8EG7 - chains H and J of the 8 polymer chains in the assembly; structure by electron microscopy, 3.20 A resolution.

# Chain H
Name: DNA-directed RNA polymerase subunit alpha
From: Escherichia coli
Notes: EC 2.7.7.6
UniProtKB: P0A7Z6 (RPOA_ECO57); residue numbers follow UniProt; this construct covers 1-234
Amino-acid sequence (239 residues; row label = number of the first residue in the row):
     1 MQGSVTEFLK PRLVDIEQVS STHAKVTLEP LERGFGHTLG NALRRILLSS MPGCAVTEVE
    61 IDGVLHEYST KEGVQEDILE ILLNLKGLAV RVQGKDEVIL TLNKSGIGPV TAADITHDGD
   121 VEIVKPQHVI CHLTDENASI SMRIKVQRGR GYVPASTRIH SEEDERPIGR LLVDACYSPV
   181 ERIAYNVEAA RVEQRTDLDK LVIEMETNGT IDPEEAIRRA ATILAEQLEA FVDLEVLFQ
Unresolved in the structure: 1-3, 159-168, 233-239
Differences from the reference sequence: expression tag (235-239)

# Chain J
Name: DNA-directed RNA polymerase subunit beta'
From: Escherichia coli
Notes: EC 2.7.7.6
UniProtKB: C3SIA2 (C3SIA2_ECOLX); residues 2-1407 here = UniProt positions 2-1407
Amino-acid sequence (1407 residues; numbered 1 to 1407; the number before each row is that of its first residue):
     1 VKDLLKFLKA QTKTEEFDAI KIALASPDMI RSWSFGEVKK PETINYRTFK PERDGLFCAR
    61 IFGPVKDYEC LCGKYKRLKH RGVICEKCGV EVTQTKVRRE RMGHIELASP TAHIWFLKSL
   121 PSRIGLLLDM PLRDIERVLY FESYVVIEGG MTNLERQQIL TEEQYLDALE EFGDEFDAKM
   181 GAEAIQALLK SMDLEQECEQ LREELNETNS ETKRKKLTKR IKLLEAFVQS GNKPEWMILT
   241 VLPVLPPDLR PLVPLDGGRF ATSDLNDLYR RVINRNNRLK RLLDLAAPDI IVRNEKRMLQ
   301 EAVDALLDNG RRGRAITGSN KRPLKSLADM IKGKQGRFRQ NLLGKRVDYS GRSVITVGPY
   361 LRLHQCGLPK KMALELFKPF IYGKLELRGL ATTIKAAKKM VEREEAVVWD ILDEVIREHP
   421 VLLNRAPTLH RLGIQAFEPV LIEGKAIQLH PLVCAAYNAD FDGDQMAVHV PLTLEAQLEA
   481 RALMMSTNNI LSPANGEPII VPSQDVVLGL YYMTRDCVNA KGEGMVLTGP KEAERLYRSG
   541 LASLHARVKV RITEYEKDAN GELVAKTSLK DTTVGRAILW MIVPKGLPYS IVNQALGKKA
   601 ISKMLNTCYR ILGLKPTVIF ADQIMYTGFA YAARSGASVG IDDMVIPEKK HEIISEAEAE
   661 VAEIQEQFQS GLVTAGERYN KVIDIWAAAN DRVSKAMMDN LQTETVINRD GQEEKQVSFN
   721 SIYMMADSGA RGSAAQIRQL AGMRGLMAKP DGSIIETPIT ANFREGLNVL QYFISTHGAR
   781 KGLADTALKT ANSGYLTRRL VDVAQDLVVT EDDCGTHEGI MMTPVIEGGD VKEPLRDRVL
   841 GRVTAEDVLK PGTADILVPR NTLLHEQWCD LLEENSVDAV KVRSVVSCDT DFGVCAHCYG
   901 RDLARGHIIN KGEAIGVIAA QSIGEPGTQL TMRTFHIGGA ASRAAAESSI QVKNKGSIKL
   961 SNVKSVVNSS GKLVITSRNT ELKLIDEFGR TKESYKVPYG AVLAKGDGEQ VAGGETVANW
  1021 DPHTMPVITE VSGFVRFTDM IDGQTITRQT DELTGLSSLV VLDSAERTAG GKDLRPALKI
  1081 VDAQGNDVLI PGTDMPAQYF LPGKAIVQLE DGVQISSGDT LARIPQESGG TKDITGGLPR
  1141 VADLFEARRP KEPAILAEIS GIVSFGKETK GKRRLVITPV DGSDPYEEMI PKWRQLNVFE
  1201 GERVERGDVI SDGPEAPHDI LRLRGVHAVT RYIVNEVQDV YRLQGVKIND KHIEVIVRQM
  1261 LRKATIVNAG SSDFLEGEQV EYSRVKIANR ELEANGKVGA TYSRDLLGIT KASLATESFI
  1321 SAASFQETTR VLTEAAVAGK RDELRGLKEN VIVGRLIPAG TGYAYHQDRM RRRAAGEAPA
  1381 APQVTAEDAS ASLAELLNAG LGGSDNE
Unresolved in the structure: 1-15, 933-947, 1127-1134, 1374-1407
Differences from the reference sequence: expression tag (1)
Metal / ion sites: Zn2+ site 1: C70, C72, C85, C88; Mg2+: D460, D462, D464 (shared with 1 residue of chain R); Zn2+ site 2: C814, C888, C895, C898

# Interface between chain H and chain J
Residue-residue contacts (23):
  R44(H) - R538(J)
  L48(H) - S539(J)
  L79(H) - V526(J)  hydrophobic
  E80(H) - R551(J)
  L83(H) - V526(J)  hydrophobic
  L83(H) - L527(J)
  L83(H) - T528(J)
  L83(H) - R551(J)
  N84(H) - R551(J)  hydrogen bond
  K86(H) - V526(J)  hydrogen bond (side chain-backbone)
  K86(H) - E532(J)  salt bridge
  Y152(H) - E532(J)  hydrogen bond
  Y152(H) - L536(J)  hydrophobic
  Y152(H) - L541(J)  hydrophobic
  D174(H) - V526(J)
  E181(H) - K531(J)
  E181(H) - R535(J)  hydrogen bond (backbone-side chain)
  R182(H) - E534(J)
  R182(H) - M581(J)
  R191(H) - K370(J)
  Q194(H) - A406(J)
  T196(H) - E443(J)
  E206(H) - K531(J)  salt bridge
Other interface residues (no listed pair), chain H (18 interface residues in all): S49, P154, V180
Other interface residues (no listed pair), chain J (21 interface residues in all): D413, L441, M525, K549, L569

# Summary
18 residues of chain H face 21 of chain J across their interface; the contacts include 4 hydrogen bonds and 2
salt bridges. Polar contacts include K86(H)-E532(J), E206(H)-K531(J) and N84(H)-R551(J). D460(J), D462(J) and
D464(J) coordinate Mg2+.
Here chain H is DNA-directed RNA polymerase subunit alpha and chain J is DNA-directed RNA polymerase subunit
beta', both from Escherichia coli. Entry 8EG7 (Cryo-EM structure of pre-consensus elemental paused elongation
complex) was determined by electron microscopy (same publication as 8EG8, 8EGB, 8EH8, 8EH9, 8EHA, 8EHF and
8EHI).
